PDB entry 6RLB | electron microscopy, 4.50 A resolution (low resolution: residue-level contacts below are approximate; hydrogen-bond / salt-bridge calls are withheld) | chains A and C of the 14 polymer chains in the assembly

[Chain A]
Protein: O6-alkylguanine-DNA alkyltransferase mutant, DYNC2H1 variant protein
Organism: Homo sapiens
UniProtKB: chimeric construct of E5BBQ0, B0I1S0: residues -204 to -28 from E5BBQ0 (E5BBQ0_HUMAN) positions 5-181 (UniProt number = residue number + 209); residues 2-4307 from B0I1S0 positions 2-4307 (same numbers)
Sequence (4513 residues; each row starts with the number of its first residue; numbers below 1 keep their minus sign (Gly-205 is residue -205)):
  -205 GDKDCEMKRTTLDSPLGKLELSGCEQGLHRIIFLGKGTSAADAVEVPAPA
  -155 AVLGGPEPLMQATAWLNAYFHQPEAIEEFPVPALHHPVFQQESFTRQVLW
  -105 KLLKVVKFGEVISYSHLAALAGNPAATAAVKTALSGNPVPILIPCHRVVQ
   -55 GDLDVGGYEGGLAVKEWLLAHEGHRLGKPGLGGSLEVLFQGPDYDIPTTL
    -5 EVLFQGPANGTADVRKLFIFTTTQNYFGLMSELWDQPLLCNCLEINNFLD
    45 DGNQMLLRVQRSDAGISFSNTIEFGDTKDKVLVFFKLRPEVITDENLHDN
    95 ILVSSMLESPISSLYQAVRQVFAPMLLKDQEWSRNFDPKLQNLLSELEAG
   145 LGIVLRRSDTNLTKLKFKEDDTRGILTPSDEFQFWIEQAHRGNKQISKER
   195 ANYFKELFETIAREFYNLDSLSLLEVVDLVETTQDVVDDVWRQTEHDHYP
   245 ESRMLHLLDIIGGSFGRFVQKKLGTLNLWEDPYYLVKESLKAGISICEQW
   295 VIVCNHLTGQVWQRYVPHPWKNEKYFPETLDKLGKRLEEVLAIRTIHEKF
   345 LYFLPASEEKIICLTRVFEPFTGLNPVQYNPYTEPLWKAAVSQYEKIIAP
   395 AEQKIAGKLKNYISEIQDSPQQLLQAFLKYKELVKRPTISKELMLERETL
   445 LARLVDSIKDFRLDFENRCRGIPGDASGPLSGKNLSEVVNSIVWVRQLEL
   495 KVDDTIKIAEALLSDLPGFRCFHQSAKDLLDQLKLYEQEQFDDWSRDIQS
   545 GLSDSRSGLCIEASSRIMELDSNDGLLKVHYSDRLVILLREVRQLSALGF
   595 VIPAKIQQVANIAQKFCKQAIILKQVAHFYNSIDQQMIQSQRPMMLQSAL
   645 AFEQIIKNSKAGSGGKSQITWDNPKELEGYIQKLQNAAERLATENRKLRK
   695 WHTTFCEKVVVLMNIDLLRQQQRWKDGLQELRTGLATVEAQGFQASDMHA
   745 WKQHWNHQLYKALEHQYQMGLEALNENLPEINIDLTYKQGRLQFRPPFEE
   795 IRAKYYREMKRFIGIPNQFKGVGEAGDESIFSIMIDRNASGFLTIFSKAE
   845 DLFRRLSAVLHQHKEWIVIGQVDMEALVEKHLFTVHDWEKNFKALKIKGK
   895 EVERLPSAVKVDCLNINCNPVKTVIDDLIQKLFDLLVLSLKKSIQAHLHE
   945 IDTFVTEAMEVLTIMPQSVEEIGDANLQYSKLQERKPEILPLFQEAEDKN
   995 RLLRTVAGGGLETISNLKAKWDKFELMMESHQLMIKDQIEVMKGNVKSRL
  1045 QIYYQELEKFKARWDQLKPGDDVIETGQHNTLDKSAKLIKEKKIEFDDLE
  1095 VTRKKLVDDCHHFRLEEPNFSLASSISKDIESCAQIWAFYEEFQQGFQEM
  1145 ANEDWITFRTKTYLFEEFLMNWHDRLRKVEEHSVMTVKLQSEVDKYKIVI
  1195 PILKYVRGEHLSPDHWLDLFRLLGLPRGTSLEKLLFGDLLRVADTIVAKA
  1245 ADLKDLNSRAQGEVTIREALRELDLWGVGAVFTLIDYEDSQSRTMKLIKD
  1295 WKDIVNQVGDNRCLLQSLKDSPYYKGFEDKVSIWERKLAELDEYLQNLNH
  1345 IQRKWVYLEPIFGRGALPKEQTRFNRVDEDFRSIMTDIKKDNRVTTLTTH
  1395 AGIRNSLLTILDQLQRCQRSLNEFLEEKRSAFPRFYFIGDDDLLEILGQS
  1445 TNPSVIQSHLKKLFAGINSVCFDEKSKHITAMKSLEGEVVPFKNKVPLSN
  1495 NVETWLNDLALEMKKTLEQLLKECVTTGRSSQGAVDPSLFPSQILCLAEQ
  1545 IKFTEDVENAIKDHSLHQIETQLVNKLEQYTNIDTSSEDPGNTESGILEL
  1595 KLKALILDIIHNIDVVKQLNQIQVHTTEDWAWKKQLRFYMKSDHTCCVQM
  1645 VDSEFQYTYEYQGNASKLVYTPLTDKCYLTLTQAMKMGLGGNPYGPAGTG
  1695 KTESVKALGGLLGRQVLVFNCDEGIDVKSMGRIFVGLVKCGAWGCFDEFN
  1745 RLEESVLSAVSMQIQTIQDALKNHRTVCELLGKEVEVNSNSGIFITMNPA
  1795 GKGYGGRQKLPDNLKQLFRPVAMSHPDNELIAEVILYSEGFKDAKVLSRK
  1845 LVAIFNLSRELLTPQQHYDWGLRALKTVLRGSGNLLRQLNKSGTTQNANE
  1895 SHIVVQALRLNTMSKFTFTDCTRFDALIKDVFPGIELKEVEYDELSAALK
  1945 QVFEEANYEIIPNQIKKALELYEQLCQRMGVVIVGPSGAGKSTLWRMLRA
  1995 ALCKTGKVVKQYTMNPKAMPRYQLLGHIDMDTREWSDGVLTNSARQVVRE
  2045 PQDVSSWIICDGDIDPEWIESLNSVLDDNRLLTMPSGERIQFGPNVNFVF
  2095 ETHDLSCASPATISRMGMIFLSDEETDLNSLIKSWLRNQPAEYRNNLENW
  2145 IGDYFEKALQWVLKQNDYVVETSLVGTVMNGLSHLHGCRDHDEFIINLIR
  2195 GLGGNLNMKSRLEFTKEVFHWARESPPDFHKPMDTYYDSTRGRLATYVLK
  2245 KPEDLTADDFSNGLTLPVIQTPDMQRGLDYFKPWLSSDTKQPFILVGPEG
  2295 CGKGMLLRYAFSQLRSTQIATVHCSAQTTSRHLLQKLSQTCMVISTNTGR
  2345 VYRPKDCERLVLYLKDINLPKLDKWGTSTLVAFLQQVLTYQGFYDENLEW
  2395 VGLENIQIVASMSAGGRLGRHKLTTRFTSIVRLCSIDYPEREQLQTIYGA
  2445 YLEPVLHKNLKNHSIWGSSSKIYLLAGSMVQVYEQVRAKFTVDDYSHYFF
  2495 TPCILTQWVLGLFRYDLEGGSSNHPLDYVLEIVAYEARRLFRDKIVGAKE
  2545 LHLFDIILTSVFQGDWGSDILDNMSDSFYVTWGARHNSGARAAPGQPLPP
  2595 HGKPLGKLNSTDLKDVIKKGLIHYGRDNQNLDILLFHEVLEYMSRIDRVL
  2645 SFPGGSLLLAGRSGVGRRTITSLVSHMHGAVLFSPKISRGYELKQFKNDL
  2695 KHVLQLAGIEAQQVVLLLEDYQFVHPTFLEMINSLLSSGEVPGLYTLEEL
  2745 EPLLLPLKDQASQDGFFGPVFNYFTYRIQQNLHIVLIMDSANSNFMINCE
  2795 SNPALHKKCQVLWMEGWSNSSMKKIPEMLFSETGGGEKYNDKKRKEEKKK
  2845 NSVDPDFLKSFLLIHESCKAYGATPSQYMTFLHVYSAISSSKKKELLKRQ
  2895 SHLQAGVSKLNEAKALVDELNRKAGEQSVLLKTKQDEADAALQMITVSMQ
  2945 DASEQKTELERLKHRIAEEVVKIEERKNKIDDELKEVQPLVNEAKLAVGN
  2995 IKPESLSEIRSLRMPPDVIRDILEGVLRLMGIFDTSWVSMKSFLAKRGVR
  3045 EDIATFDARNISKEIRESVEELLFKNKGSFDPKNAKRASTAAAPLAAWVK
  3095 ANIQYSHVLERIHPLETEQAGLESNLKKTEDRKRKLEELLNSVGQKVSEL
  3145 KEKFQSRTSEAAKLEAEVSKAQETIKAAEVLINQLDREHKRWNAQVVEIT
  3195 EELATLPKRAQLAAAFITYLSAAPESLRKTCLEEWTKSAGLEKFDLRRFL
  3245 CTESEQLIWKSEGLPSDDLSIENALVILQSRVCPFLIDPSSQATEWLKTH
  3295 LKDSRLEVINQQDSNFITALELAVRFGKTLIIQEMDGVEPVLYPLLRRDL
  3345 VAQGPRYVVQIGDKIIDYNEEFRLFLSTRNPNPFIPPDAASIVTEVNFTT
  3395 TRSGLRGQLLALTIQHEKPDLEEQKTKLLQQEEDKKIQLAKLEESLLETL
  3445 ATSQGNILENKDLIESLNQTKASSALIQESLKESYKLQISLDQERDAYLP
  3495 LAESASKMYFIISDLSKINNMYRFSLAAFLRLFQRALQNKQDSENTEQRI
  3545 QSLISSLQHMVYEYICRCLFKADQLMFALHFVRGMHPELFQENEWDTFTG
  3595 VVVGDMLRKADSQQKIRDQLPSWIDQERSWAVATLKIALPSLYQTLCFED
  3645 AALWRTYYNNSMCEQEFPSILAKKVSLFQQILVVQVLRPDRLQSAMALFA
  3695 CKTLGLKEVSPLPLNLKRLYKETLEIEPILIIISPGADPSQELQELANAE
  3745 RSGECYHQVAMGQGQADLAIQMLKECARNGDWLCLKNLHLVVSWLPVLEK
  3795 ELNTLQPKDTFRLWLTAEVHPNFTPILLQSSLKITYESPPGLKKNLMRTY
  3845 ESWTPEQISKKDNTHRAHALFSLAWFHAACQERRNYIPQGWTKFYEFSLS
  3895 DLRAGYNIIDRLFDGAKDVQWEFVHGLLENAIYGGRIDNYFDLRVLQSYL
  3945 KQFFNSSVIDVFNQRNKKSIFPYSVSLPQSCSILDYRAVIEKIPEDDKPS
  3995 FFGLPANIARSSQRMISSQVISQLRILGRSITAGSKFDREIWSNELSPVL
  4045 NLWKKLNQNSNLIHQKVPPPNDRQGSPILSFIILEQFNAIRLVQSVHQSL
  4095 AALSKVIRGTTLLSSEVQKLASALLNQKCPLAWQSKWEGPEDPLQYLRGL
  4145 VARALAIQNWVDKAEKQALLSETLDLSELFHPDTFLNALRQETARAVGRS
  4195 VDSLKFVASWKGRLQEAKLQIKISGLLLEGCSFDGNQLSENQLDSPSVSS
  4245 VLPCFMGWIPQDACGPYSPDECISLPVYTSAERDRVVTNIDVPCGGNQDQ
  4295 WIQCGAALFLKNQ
Disordered / not traced: -205 to 9, 152-190, 463-479, 1035-4307
Differences from the reference sequence: expression tag (-205); conflict Arg-176 (Glu33 in E5BBQ0); linker (-27 to 1)

[Chain C]
Protein: WD repeat-containing protein 60
Organism: Homo sapiens
UniProtKB: Q8WVS4 (WDR60_HUMAN); residues 1-1066 here = UniProt positions 1-1066
Sequence (1066 residues; each row starts with the number of its first residue):
     1 MEPGKRRTKDDTWKADDLRKHLWAIQSGGSKEERKHREKKLRKESEMDLP
    51 EHKEPRCRDPDQDARSRDRVAEVHTAKESPRGERDRDRQRERRRDAKDRE
   101 KEKLKEKHREAEKSHSRGKDREKEKDRRARKEELRQTVAHHNLLGQETRD
   151 RQLLERAERKGRSVSKVRSEEKDEDSERGDEDRERRYRERKLQYGDSKDN
   201 PLKYWLYKEEGERRHRKPREPDRDKKHREKSSTREKREKYSKEKSNSFSD
   251 KGEERHKEKRHKEGFHFDDERHQSNVDRKEKSAKDEPRKREFQNGEHRNR
   301 GASSKRDGTSSQHAENLVRNHGKDKDSRRKHGHEEGSSVWWKLDQRPGGE
   351 ETVEIEKEETDLENARADAYTASCEDDFEDYEDDFEVCDGDDDESSNEPE
   401 SREKLEELPLAQKKEIQEIQRAINAENERIGELSLKLFQKRGRTEFEKEP
   451 RTDTNSSPSRASVCGIFVDFASASHRQKSRTQALKQKMRSTKLLRLIDLD
   501 FSFTFSLLDLPPVNEYDMYIRNFGKKNTKQAYVQCNEDNVERDIQTEEIE
   551 TREVWTQHPGESTVVSGGSEQRDTSDAVVMPKIDTPRLCSFLRAACQVMA
   601 VLLEEDRLAAEPSWNLRAQDRALYFSDSSSQLNTSLPFLQNRKVSSLHTS
   651 RVQRQMVVSVHDLPEKSFVPLLDSKYVLCVWDIWQPSGPQKVLICESQVT
   701 CCCLSPLKAFLLFAGTAHGSVVVWDLREDSRLHYSVTLSDGFWTFRTATF
   751 STDGILTSVNHRSPLQAVEPISTSVHKKQSFVLSPFSTQEEMSGLSFHIA
   801 SLDESGVLNVWVVVELPKADIAGSISDLGLMPGGRVKLVHSALIQLGDSL
   851 SHKGNEFWGTTQTLNVKFLPSDPNHFIIGTDMGLISHGTRQDLRVAPKLF
   901 KPQQHGIRPVKVNVIDFSPFGEPIFLAGCSDGSIRLHQLSSAFPLLQWDS
   951 STDSHAVTGLQWSPTRPAVFLVQDDTSNIYIWDLLQSDLGPVAKQQVSPN
  1001 RLVAMAAVGEPEKAGGSFLALVLARASGSIDIQHLKRRWAAPEVDECNRL
  1051 RLLLQEALWPEGKLHK
Disordered / not traced: 1-525, 569-573, 611-625, 739-741, 848-857, 1013-1015, 1056-1066
Differences from the reference sequence: conflict Lys225 (Asn in Q8WVS4), Phe292 (Ser in Q8WVS4)
Swiss-Prot annotation at these positions:
  - modified residue (Phosphoserine): Ser30, Ser247

[How chain A and chain C interact]
Residue-residue contacts (5; chain A residue first):
  Ala591(A) with Pro909(C)
  Lys612(A) with Arg762(C)
  Gln619(A) with Asp753(C)
  His622(A) with Asp753(C)
  Phe623(A) with Asp753(C)
Interface residues without a listed pair, chain A (7 interface residues in all): Ile615, Arg690
Interface residues without a listed pair, chain C (6 interface residues in all): His718, Gly754, Ala822

[Summary]
Chain A and chain C form an interface of 7 and 6 residues respectively.
Chain A is O6-alkylguanine-DNA alkyltransferase mutant, DYNC2H1 variant protein and chain C is WD
repeat-containing protein 60, both from Homo sapiens; the structure, Structure of the dynein-2 complex; tail
domain, was determined by electron microscopy together with 6SC2 and 6RLA from the same study.
